PDB entry 5SUA | X-ray diffraction, 1.53 A resolution | chains A and B

# Chain A
Name: Pre-mRNA-splicing factor 8
Source organism: Saccharomyces cerevisiae S288C
UniProtKB: P33334 (PRP8_YEAST); residues 1836-2090 here = UniProt positions 1836-2090
Amino-acid sequence (258 residues; numbered 1833 to 2090; the number before each row is that of its first residue):
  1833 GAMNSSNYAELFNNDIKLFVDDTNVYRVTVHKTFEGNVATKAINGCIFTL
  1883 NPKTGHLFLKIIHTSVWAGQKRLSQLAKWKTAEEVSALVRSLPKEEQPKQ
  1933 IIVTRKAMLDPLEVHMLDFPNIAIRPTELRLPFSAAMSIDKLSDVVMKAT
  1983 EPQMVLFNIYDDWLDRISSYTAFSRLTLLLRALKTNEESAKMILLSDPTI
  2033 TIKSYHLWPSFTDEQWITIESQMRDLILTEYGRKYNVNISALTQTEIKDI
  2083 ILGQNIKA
Disordered / not traced: 2070-2090
Differences from the reference sequence: expression tag (1833-1835)

# Chain B
Name: A1 cistron-splicing factor AAR2
Source organism: Saccharomyces cerevisiae S288C
UniProtKB: P32357 (AAR2_YEAST); aligned to UniProt positions 1-317 over residues 1-317
Amino-acid sequence (308 residues; numbered -3 to 317; 13 numbers in that range are skipped by the numbering (no residue carries them; nothing is unmodelled there); the number before each row is that of its first residue; numbers below 1 keep their minus sign (Gly-3 is residue -3)):
    -3 GAMAMNTVPFTSAPIEVTIGIDQYSFNVKENQPFHGIKDIPIGHVHVIHF
    47 QHADNSSMRYGYWFDCRMGNFYIQYDPKDGLYKMMEERDGAKFENIVHNF
    97 KERQMMVSYPKIDEDDTWYNLTEFVQMDKIRKIVRKDENQFSYVDSSMTT
   147 VQENEL
   166 SSSSSDPAHSLNYTVINFKSREAIRPGHEMEDFLDKSYYLNTVMLQGIFK
   216 NSSNYFGELQFAFLNAMFFGNYGSSLQWHAMIELICSSATVPKHMLDKLD
   266 EILYYQIKTLPEQYSDILLNERVWNICLYSSFQKNSLHNTEKIMENKYPE
   316 LL
Disordered / not traced: -3 to 0, 166-169
Differences from the reference sequence: expression tag (-3 to 0); conflict Ser166 (Leu153 in P32357), Ser167 (Lys154 in P32357), Ser170 (Asp in P32357)
Ligand contacts: 3-oxo-3-(thiomorpholin-4-yl)propanenitrile (V4X): Pro5, Phe6, Thr7, Tyr68, Gln70, Lys88, Ile92, Phe96

# Chain A / chain B interface
Residue-residue contacts (17):
  Gln1907(A) - Met195(B)
  Gln1907(A) - Leu199(B)
  Leu1908(A) - Met195(B)  hydrophobic
  Trp1911(A) - Glu194(B)
  Trp1911(A) - Met195(B)  hydrophobic
  Trp1911(A) - Phe198(B)  hydrophobic
  Asp1942(A) - Lys184(B)  salt bridge
  Asp1942(A) - Phe198(B)
  Glu1945(A) - Lys184(B)  salt bridge
  Val1946(A) - Ile189(B)  hydrophobic
  Val1946(A) - Glu194(B)
  Val1946(A) - Phe198(B)  hydrophobic
  His1947(A) - Glu194(B)
  Leu1949(A) - Lys184(B)
  Leu1949(A) - Ser185(B)
  Leu1949(A) - Arg186(B)
  Asp1950(A) - Arg186(B)  salt bridge

# Overview
9 residues of chain A face 8 of chain B across their interface, with 3 salt bridges. Polar contacts include
Asp1942(A)-Lys184(B), Glu1945(A)-Lys184(B) and Asp1950(A)-Arg186(B). Bound to chain B:
3-oxo-3-(thiomorpholin-4-yl)propanenitrile.
Chain A is Pre-mRNA-splicing factor 8 and chain B is A1 cistron-splicing factor AAR2, both from Saccharomyces
cerevisiae S288C; the structure, PanDDA analysis group deposition -- Aar2/RNaseH in complex with fragment
P03F12 from the F2X-Universal Library, was determined by X-ray diffraction (same publication as 5ST0, 5ST1,
5ST2, 5ST3, 5ST4, 5ST5 and 248 further entries).
